Entry 6O19 (X-ray diffraction, 1.60 A resolution); this record covers chains A and B of the 3 polymer chains in the assembly.

== Chain A ==
Name: Transcription factor Pho7
From: Schizosaccharomyces pombe
Reference sequence: O13658 (YBCB_SCHPO); numbering as in UniProt (aligned over 279-336)
Chain sequence (59 residues; row label = number of the first residue in the row; note: 278 numbers in that range are skipped by the numbering (no residue carries them; nothing is unmodelled there); numbering starts at 0):
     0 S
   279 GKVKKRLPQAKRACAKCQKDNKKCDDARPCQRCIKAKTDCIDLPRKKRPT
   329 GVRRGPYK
Construct notes: expression tag (0)
Bound ions: Zn2+ site 1: Cys292, Cys308, Cys311, Cys318; Zn2+ site 2: Cys292, Cys295, Cys302, Cys308
Swiss-Prot annotation at these positions:
  - DNA-binding region: Cys292 to Cys318 (Zn(2)-C6 fungal-type)
What the authors report for this chain:
  - Zn2+ coordination: Cys292, Cys295, Cys302, Cys308, Cys311, Cys318
  - mutagenesis - R306A: abolished binding to tgp1 and pho1 promoter sites (citing earlier work)
  - mutagenesis - R306A: abolished signaling in response to phosphate starvation (citing earlier work)
  - binding site for the 20-nt DNA strand: Arg284, Gln287, Asp298, Asn299, Lys300, Arg323, Arg326, Gly329, Arg331, Arg332, Gly333, Tyr335
  - binding site for the 20-nt DNA strand (chain B): Arg284, Gln287, Ala288, Ala291, Gln296, Asn299, Lys300, Lys301, Cys302, Arg323, Lys324, Arg332, Tyr335, Lys336
  - conformationally variable residues (loop rearrangement): Gly279 to Arg284, Arg326 to Gly329
  - contacts within the chain: Arg332-Tyr335 (hydrogen bond)
  - mutagenesis - R332A, Y335A, Y335F: abolished signaling in response to phosphate starvation
  - mutagenesis - N299A: unchanged signaling in response to phosphate starvation
  - mutagenesis - K282A: unchanged signaling in response to starvation
  - mutagenesis - K283A, R284A: decreased signaling in response to starvation
  - mutagenesis - R332A, Y335A, Y335F: abolished binding to site 1 probe
  - mutagenesis - K282A, K283A, N299A: unchanged binding to site 1
  - mutagenesis - R284A: decreased binding to site 1
  - mutagenesis - K282A, K283A, R284A, N299A: unchanged binding to site 2
  - mutagenesis - R332A (2- to 3-fold), Y335A (2- to 3-fold), Y335F (2- to 3-fold): decreased binding to site 2
  - mutagenesis - K282A, K283A: unchanged binding to tgp1 promoter site
  - mutagenesis - N299A: decreased binding to tgp1 site
  - mutagenesis - K300A, R326A: abolished binding to pho1 promoter site 1 (citing earlier work)
  - mutagenesis - K300A: abolished signaling in response to pho1 starvation response (citing earlier work)
  - mutagenesis - R326A (16-fold): decreased binding to tgp1 site (citing earlier work)
  - mutagenesis - R326A (2-fold): decreased binding to pho1 site 2 (citing earlier work)
  - mutagenesis - K301A (4-fold): decreased binding to pho1 site 1 (citing earlier work)

== Chain B ==
Molecule: 20-nt DNA strand
Sequence (20 nucleotides; each row starts with the number of its first residue):
     1 GTTTTTAATTTCCGAATAAT

== Chain A / chain B interface ==
Residue-residue contacts - 29 pairs, chain A then chain B:
  Arg284(A) with DC13(B), sugar contact
  Gln287(A) with DT11(B), sugar contact; DC12(B), phosphate contact
  Ala288(A) with DC12(B), hydrogen bond to the phosphate
  Arg290(A) with DT11(B), phosphate contact
  Ala291(A) with DT11(B), hydrogen bond to the phosphate; DC12(B), phosphate contact
  Gln296(A) with DT11(B), hydrogen bond to the phosphate
  Asn299(A) with DC12(B), hydrogen bond to the base; DC13(B), hydrogen bond to the base
  Lys300(A) with DC12(B), phosphate contact; DG14(B), hydrogen bond to the base; DA15(B), base contact
  Lys301(A) with DC12(B), salt bridge to the phosphate; DC13(B), phosphate contact
  Cys302(A) with DC12(B), hydrogen bond to the phosphate
  Arg323(A) with DT10(B), hydrogen bond to the phosphate; DT11(B), salt bridge to the phosphate
  Lys324(A) with DT9(B), phosphate contact; DT10(B), hydrogen bond to the phosphate
  Arg326(A) with DA8(B), phosphate contact; DT9(B), phosphate contact
  Pro327(A) with DT9(B), phosphate contact
  Arg332(A) with DT5(B), hydrogen bond to the base; DT6(B), hydrogen bond to the sugar; DA7(B), hydrogen bond to the sugar
  Tyr335(A) with DT5(B), hydrogen bond to the base; DT6(B), phosphate contact
  Lys336(A) with DT6(B), salt bridge to the phosphate
Other interface residues (no listed pair), chain A (19 interface residues in all): Pro286, Lys325

== In short ==
19 residues of chain A face 11 of chain B across their interface; the contacts include 13 hydrogen bonds and 3
salt bridges. Polar pairs include Asn299(A)-DC12(B), Asn299(A)-DC13(B) and Lys300(A)-DG14(B). The paper
reports a binding site for the 20-nt DNA strand (chain B) at Arg284(A), Gln287(A) and Ala288(A) among others;
R306A, R332A and Y335A of chain A, among others, abolish signaling in response to phosphate starvation; 11
substitutions were tested in all.
Chain A is Transcription factor Pho7 (Schizosaccharomyces pombe) and chain B is a 20-nt DNA strand; the
structure, Crystal Structure of Pho7 complex with pho1 promoter site 2, was determined by X-ray diffraction.
